PDB entry 8VVE | electron microscopy, 3.30 A resolution | chains C and D of the 5 polymer chains in the assembly

[Chain C]
Molecule: Guanine nucleotide-binding protein G(I)/G(S)/G(T) subunit beta-1
Organism: Homo sapiens
Reference sequence: P62873 (GBB1_HUMAN); residue numbers follow UniProt; this construct covers 1-340
Amino-acid sequence (340 residues; each row starts with the number of its first residue):
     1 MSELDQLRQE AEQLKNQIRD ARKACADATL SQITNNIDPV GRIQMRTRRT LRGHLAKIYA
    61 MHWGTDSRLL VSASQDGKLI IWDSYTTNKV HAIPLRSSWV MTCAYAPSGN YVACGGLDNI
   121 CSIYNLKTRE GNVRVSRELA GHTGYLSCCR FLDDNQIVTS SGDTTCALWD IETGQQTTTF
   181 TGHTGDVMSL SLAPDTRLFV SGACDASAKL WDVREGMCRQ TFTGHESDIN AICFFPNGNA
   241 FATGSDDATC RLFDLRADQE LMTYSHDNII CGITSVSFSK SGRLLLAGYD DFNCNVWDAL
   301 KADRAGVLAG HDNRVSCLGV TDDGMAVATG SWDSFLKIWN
Not modelled in the structure: 1
Swiss-Prot annotation at these positions:
  - modified residue: Ser2 (N-acetylserine), His266 (Phosphohistidine)
  - natural variant: Leu30 (L30F: In MRD42; uncertain significance), Arg52 (R52G: In MRD42), Gly64 (G64V: In MRD42), Asp76 (D76E: In MRD42; D76G: In MRD42), Gly77 (G77S: In MRD42), Lys78 (K78R: In MRD42), Ile80 (I80N: In MRD42; I80T: In MRD42), His91 (H91R: In MRD42; uncertain significance), Ala92 (A92T: In MRD42), Pro94 (P94S: In MRD42), Leu95 (L95P: In MRD42), Arg96 (R96L: In MRD42), 5 further natural variant entries in UniProt

[Chain D]
Molecule: Guanine nucleotide-binding protein G(I)/G(S)/G(O) subunit gamma-2
Organism: Homo sapiens
Reference sequence: P59768 (GBG2_HUMAN); residues 1-71 here = UniProt positions 1-71
Amino-acid sequence (71 residues; each row starts with the number of its first residue):
     1 MASNNTASIA QARKLVEQLK MEANIDRIKV SKAAADLMAY CEAHAKEDPL LTPVPASENP
    61 FREKKFFCAI L
Not modelled in the structure: 1-7, 63-71
Swiss-Prot annotation at these positions:
  - modified residue: Ala2 (N-acetylalanine), Cys68 (Cysteine methyl ester)
  - lipidation: Cys68 (S-geranylgeranyl cysteine)

[How chain C and chain D interact]
Pairs across the interface (67):
  Glu3(C) with Arg13(D), salt bridge
  Leu7(C) with Ile9(D), hydrophobic
  Glu10(C) with Arg13(D), salt bridge
  Leu14(C) with Val16(D), hydrophobic; Leu19(D), hydrophobic
  Ile18(C) with Leu19(D), hydrophobic
  Leu30(C) with Ala34(D), hydrophobic
  Thr34(C) with Met38(D)
  Ile37(C) with Glu42(D)
  Val40(C) with Leu51(D), hydrophobic
  Met45(C) with Leu50(D)
  Arg48(C) with Asn59(D), hydrogen bond (side chain-backbone); Phe61(D); Arg62(D)
  Arg49(C) with Phe61(D), hydrogen bond (side chain-backbone); Arg62(D)
  Ser84(C) with Phe61(D)
  Tyr85(C) with Pro60(D); Phe61(D), hydrophobic
  Cys218(C) with Gln18(D); Met21(D); Glu22(D), hydrogen bond
  Arg219(C) with Glu22(D)
  Gln220(C) with Glu22(D), hydrogen bond (backbone-side chain)
  Phe235(C) with Leu37(D), hydrophobic
  Pro236(C) with Tyr40(D)
  Asn237(C) with Asp36(D); Leu37(D); Tyr40(D)
  Asn239(C) with Asp36(D), hydrogen bond; Leu37(D)
  Ala240(C) with Leu37(D), hydrophobic
  Asp254(C) with Ala33(D)
  Arg256(C) with Ile28(D); Lys29(D), hydrogen bond (side chain-backbone); Lys32(D); Ala33(D)
  Ala257(C) with Val30(D), hydrophobic; Ala33(D)
  Asp258(C) with Ile25(D); Ile28(D)
  Leu261(C) with Val30(D), hydrophobic
  Ser279(C) with Leu50(D)
  Lys280(C) with Tyr40(D); His44(D); Glu47(D); Asp48(D), hydrogen bond (backbone-side chain)
  Ser281(C) with His44(D), hydrogen bond (side chain-backbone); Ala45(D); Glu47(D); Asp48(D), hydrogen bond (backbone-side chain)
  Arg283(C) with Cys41(D), hydrogen bond (side chain-backbone); Glu42(D), salt bridge
  Leu284(C) with Leu50(D), hydrophobic; Leu51(D), hydrophobic
  Leu300(C) with Met38(D), hydrophobic
  Asp323(C) with Pro49(D)
  Gly324(C) with Pro49(D); Leu50(D)
  Met325(C) with Pro49(D), hydrophobic; Pro60(D); Phe61(D), hydrophobic
  Ala326(C) with Phe61(D), hydrophobic
  Val327(C) with Leu50(D), hydrophobic
  Ile338(C) with Phe61(D), hydrophobic
  Asn340(C) with Asn59(D); Phe61(D)
Also at the interface, not in a pair above, chain C (48 interface residues in all): Gln17, Arg22, Ala28, Ile33, Thr221, Gln259, Glu260, Phe278
Also at the interface, not in a pair above, chain D (35 interface residues in all): Ser8, Ala23, Ser31, Lys46

[Summary]
Chain C and chain D form an interface of 48 and 35 residues respectively, with 10 hydrogen bonds and 3 salt
bridges. Polar contacts include Glu3(C)-Arg13(D), Glu10(C)-Arg13(D) and Arg283(C)-Glu42(D).
Here chain C is Guanine nucleotide-binding protein G(I)/G(S)/G(T) subunit beta-1 and chain D is Guanine
nucleotide-binding protein G(I)/G(S)/G(O) subunit gamma-2, both from Homo sapiens. Entry 8VVE (Kappa opioid
receptor:Galphai protein in complex with inverse agonist norBNI) was determined by electron microscopy (same
publication as 8VVF, 8VVG and 9D61).
